PDB entry 8OI1 | X-ray diffraction, 2.95 A resolution | chains S and T of the 28 polymer chains in the assembly

Chain S:
Molecule: Proteasome subunit alpha type-6
From: Saccharomyces cerevisiae
Reference sequence: P40302 (PSA6_YEAST); residues 0-233 here correspond to UniProt positions 1-234 (UniProt number = residue number + 1)
Chain sequence (234 residues; numbered 0 to 233; the number before each row is that of its first residue; numbering starts at 0):
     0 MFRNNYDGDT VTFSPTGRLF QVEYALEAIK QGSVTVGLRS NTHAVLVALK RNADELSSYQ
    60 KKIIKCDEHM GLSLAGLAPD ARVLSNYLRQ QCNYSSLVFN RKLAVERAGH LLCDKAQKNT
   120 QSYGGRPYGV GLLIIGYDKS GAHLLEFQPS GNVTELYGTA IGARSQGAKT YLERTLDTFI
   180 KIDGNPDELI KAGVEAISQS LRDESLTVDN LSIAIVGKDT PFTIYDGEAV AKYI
Unresolved in the structure: 0-2
UniProt features mapped onto this chain:
  - modified residue: Ser13 (Phosphoserine)
  - cross-link: Lys190 (Glycyl lysine isopeptide (Lys-Gly) (interchain with G-Cter in ubiquitin))

Chain T:
Molecule: Probable proteasome subunit alpha type-7
From: Saccharomyces cerevisiae
Reference sequence: P21242 (PSA7_YEAST); residues -3 to 284 here correspond to UniProt positions 1-288 (UniProt number = residue number + 4)
Chain sequence (288 residues; row label = number of the first residue in the row; numbers below 1 keep their minus sign (Met-3 is residue -3)):
    -3 MTSIGTGYDL SNSVFSPDGR NFQVEYAVKA VENGTTSIGI KCNDGVVFAV EKLITSKLLV
    57 PQKNVKIQVV DRHIGCVYSG LIPDGRHLVN RGREEAASFK KLYKTPIPIP AFADRLGQYV
   117 QAHTLYNSVR PFGVSTIFGG VDKNGAHLYM LEPSGSYWGY KGAATGKGRQ SAKAELEKLV
   177 DHHPEGLSAR EAVKQAAKII YLAHEDNKEK DFELEISWCS LSETNGLHKF VKGDLLQEAI
   237 DFAQKEINGD DDEDEDDSDN VMSSDDENAP VATNANATTD QEGDIHLE
Unresolved in the structure: -3 to 1, 245-284
UniProt features mapped onto this chain:
  - modified residue: Thr-2 (N-acetylthreonine)

How chain S and chain T interact:
Residue-residue contacts (68; chain S residue first):
  Asn4(S) - Leu6(T)
  Tyr5(S) - Asp5(T)  hydrogen bond
  Tyr5(S) - Leu6(T)  hydrophobic
  Tyr5(S) - Tyr22(T)  hydrophobic
  Thr9(S) - Arg126(T)
  Val10(S) - Gln19(T)  hydrogen bond (backbone-side chain)
  Val10(S) - Asn123(T)
  Val10(S) - Ser124(T)
  Val10(S) - Val125(T)
  Val10(S) - Arg126(T)
  Thr11(S) - Leu6(T)
  Thr11(S) - Gln19(T)
  Phe12(S) - Gln19(T)  hydrogen bond (backbone-side chain)
  Phe12(S) - Tyr22(T)
  Phe12(S) - Ala23(T)  hydrophobic
  Phe12(S) - Arg126(T)
  Phe12(S) - Pro127(T)
  Phe12(S) - Gly129(T)
  Ser13(S) - Tyr22(T)
  Pro14(S) - Tyr22(T)  hydrophobic
  Pro14(S) - Lys25(T)
  Thr15(S) - Lys25(T)
  Gly16(S) - Tyr22(T)
  Gly16(S) - Lys25(T)
  Gly16(S) - Ala26(T)
  Leu18(S) - Leu77(T)  hydrophobic
  Leu18(S) - Arg126(T)
  Arg38(S) - Val56(T)
  Glu105(S) - Lys59(T)  salt bridge
  His109(S) - Arg82(T)
  Cys112(S) - Arg82(T)
  Asp113(S) - Arg82(T)  salt bridge
  Asp113(S) - Asn86(T)
  Gln116(S) - Pro79(T)
  Gln116(S) - Asp80(T)
  Gln116(S) - His83(T)  hydrogen bond
  Thr119(S) - Arg126(T)  hydrogen bond (backbone-side chain)
  Gln120(S) - His83(T)
  Gln120(S) - His119(T)
  Gln120(S) - Val125(T)
  Gln120(S) - Arg126(T)  hydrogen bond (backbone-backbone)
  Gln120(S) - Phe128(T)
  Ser121(S) - Ser124(T)
  Tyr122(S) - Ser124(T)  hydrogen bond (backbone-backbone)
  Ser149(S) - Pro79(T)
  Gly150(S) - Pro79(T)
  Asn151(S) - Ile78(T)
  Asn151(S) - Pro79(T)
  Thr153(S) - Leu55(T)
  Thr153(S) - Asn60(T)
  Glu154(S) - Val56(T)
  Glu154(S) - Lys59(T)
  Glu154(S) - Asn60(T)  hydrogen bond (backbone-side chain)
  Leu155(S) - Leu54(T)
  Leu155(S) - Leu55(T)  hydrophobic
  Leu155(S) - Val56(T)
  Tyr156(S) - Lys53(T)
  Tyr156(S) - Leu54(T)  hydrogen bond (backbone-backbone)
  Tyr156(S) - Leu55(T)
  Tyr156(S) - Val56(T)
  Tyr156(S) - Pro57(T)
  Gly157(S) - Leu54(T)
  Lys168(S) - Leu54(T)
  Leu171(S) - Leu54(T)
  Glu172(S) - Ser52(T)  hydrogen bond
  Glu172(S) - Lys53(T)
  Glu172(S) - Leu54(T)
  Leu175(S) - Lys53(T)
Interface residues without a listed pair, chain S (34 interface residues in all): Phe178
Interface residues without a listed pair, chain T (31 interface residues in all): Thr51

Summary:
Chain S and chain T form an interface of 34 and 31 residues respectively; the contacts include 10 hydrogen
bonds and 2 salt bridges. Polar contacts include Glu105(S)-Lys59(T), Asp113(S)-Arg82(T) and Tyr5(S)-Asp5(T).
Here chain S is Proteasome subunit alpha type-6 and chain T is Probable proteasome subunit alpha type-7, both
from Saccharomyces cerevisiae. Entry 8OI1 (Yeast 20S proteasome in complex with a photoswitchable cepafungin
derivative (transCep4)) was determined by X-ray diffraction (same publication as 8OHZ).
